Entry 6XGQ (electron microscopy, 3.80 A resolution); this record covers chains b and g of the 14 polymer chains in the assembly.

== Chain b (and g) ==
Name: YSD1_16
Organism: Bacteriophage sp
Notes: chain g of this document is another copy of the same molecule, construct and numbering; everything in this record applies to it too
Reference sequence: A0A498TZZ8 (A0A498TZZ8_9VIRU); residue numbers follow UniProt; this construct covers 1-139
Amino-acid sequence (139 residues; row label = number of the first residue in the row):
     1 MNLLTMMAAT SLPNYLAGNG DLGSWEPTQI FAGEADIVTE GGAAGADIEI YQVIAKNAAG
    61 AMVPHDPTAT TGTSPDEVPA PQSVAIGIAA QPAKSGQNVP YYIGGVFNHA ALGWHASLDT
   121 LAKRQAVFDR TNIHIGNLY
Disordered / not traced: 1-9, 71-76

== Chain b / chain g interface ==
Pairs across the interface (13):
  Asp-36(b) / Asp-36(g)
  Glu-40(b) / Gln-125(g)  hydrogen bond
  Glu-40(b) / His-134(g)  salt bridge
  Lys-56(b) / Gln-125(g)
  Lys-56(b) / Asp-129(g)  salt bridge
  Val-84(b) / Arg-130(g)
  Ala-85(b) / Arg-130(g)  hydrogen bond (backbone-side chain)
  Ile-86(b) / Asp-129(g)
  Ile-103(b) / His-134(g)
  Arg-130(b) / Arg-130(g)
  Thr-131(b) / Arg-130(g)
  Asn-132(b) / Thr-131(g)
  Asn-132(b) / Asn-132(g)  hydrogen bond
Other interface residues (no listed pair), chain b (13 interface residues in all): Val-38, Gly-60, Tyr-101
Other interface residues (no listed pair), chain g (10 interface residues in all): Ala-35, Ala-122, Ala-126

== Summary ==
Chain b and chain g form an interface of 13 and 10 residues respectively; the contacts include 3 hydrogen
bonds and 2 salt bridges. Polar contacts include Glu-40(b)/His-134(g), Lys-56(b)/Asp-129(g) and
Glu-40(b)/Gln-125(g).
Both chains are YSD1_16 (Bacteriophage sp). Entry 6XGQ (YSD1 bacteriophage capsid) was determined by electron
microscopy (same publication as 6XGP and 6XGR).
